4BE6 - chains A and B; structure by X-ray diffraction, 2.05 A resolution.

== Chain A (and B) ==
Name: RBMA
Source organism: Vibrio cholerae MJ-1236
Notes: chain B of this document is another copy of the same molecule, construct and numbering; everything in this record applies to it too
UniProt: C3NSJ9 (C3NSJ9_VIBCJ); residue numbers follow UniProt; this construct covers 31-271
Sequence (262 residues; each row starts with the number of its first residue):
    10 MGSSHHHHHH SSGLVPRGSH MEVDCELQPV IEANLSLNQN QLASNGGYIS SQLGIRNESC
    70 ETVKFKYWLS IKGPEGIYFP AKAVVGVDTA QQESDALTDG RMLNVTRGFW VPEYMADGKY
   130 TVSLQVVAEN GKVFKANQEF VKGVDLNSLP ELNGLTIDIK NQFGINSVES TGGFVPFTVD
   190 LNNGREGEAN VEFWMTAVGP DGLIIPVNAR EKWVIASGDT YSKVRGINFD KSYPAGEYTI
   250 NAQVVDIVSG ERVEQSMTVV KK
Unresolved in the structure: 10-37, 99-107 (chain B: 10-37)
Construct notes: expression tag (10-30)

== Interface between chain A and chain B ==
Contacting residue pairs (121):
  K75(A) - D239(B)  salt bridge
  K75(A) - Y242(B)
  W77(A) - I213(B)  hydrogen bond (side chain-backbone)
  W77(A) - I214(B)  hydrophobic
  W77(A) - P215(B)
  W77(A) - Y242(B)
  S79(A) - I213(B)  hydrogen bond (side chain-backbone)
  S79(A) - P215(B)
  K81(A) - I213(B)
  E84(A) - E84(B)
  E84(A) - G85(B)
  E84(A) - R261(B)  hydrogen bond (backbone-side chain)
  E84(A) - E263(B)
  G85(A) - E84(B)
  G85(A) - G85(B)
  G85(A) - Q252(B)
  G85(A) - E263(B)
  I86(A) - R261(B)
  Y87(A) - W203(B)  hydrogen bond (backbone-side chain)
  Y87(A) - T205(B)
  Y87(A) - V207(B)  hydrophobic
  Y87(A) - I213(B)  hydrophobic
  Y87(A) - Q252(B)
  F88(A) - W203(B)
  F88(A) - R219(B)
  P89(A) - W203(B)
  P89(A) - T205(B)
  P89(A) - P215(B)  hydrophobic
  P89(A) - N217(B)
  P89(A) - R219(B)
  K91(A) - P215(B)
  V93(A) - I214(B)  hydrophobic
  V93(A) - P215(B)
  V93(A) - Y242(B)
  W119(A) - R219(B)  hydrogen bond (backbone-side chain)
  P121(A) - R219(B)
  Y123(A) - E201(B)  hydrogen bond
  Y123(A) - W203(B)
  Y123(A) - V254(B)  hydrophobic
  Y123(A) - G259(B)
  M124(A) - W203(B)  hydrophobic
  Q134(A) - G211(B)  hydrogen bond (side chain-backbone)
  Q134(A) - L212(B)
  Q134(A) - I213(B)  hydrogen bond (side chain-backbone)
  V136(A) - S241(B)
  A137(A) - S241(B)
  E138(A) - S241(B)
  G140(A) - S241(B)
  V142(A) - L212(B)  hydrophobic
  K144(A) - D210(B)  hydrogen bond (side chain-backbone)
  E201(A) - Y123(B)  hydrogen bond
  W203(A) - Y87(B)  hydrogen bond (side chain-backbone)
  W203(A) - F88(B)
  W203(A) - P89(B)
  W203(A) - Y123(B)
  W203(A) - M124(B)  hydrophobic
  T205(A) - Y87(B)
  T205(A) - F88(B)
  T205(A) - P89(B)
  V207(A) - Y87(B)  hydrophobic
  D210(A) - V142(B)
  D210(A) - K144(B)  hydrogen bond (backbone-side chain)
  D210(A) - E246(B)
  G211(A) - Q134(B)  hydrogen bond (backbone-side chain)
  G211(A) - K144(B)
  G211(A) - E246(B)  hydrogen bond (backbone-side chain)
  L212(A) - Q134(B)
  L212(A) - V142(B)  hydrophobic
  I213(A) - W77(B)  hydrogen bond (backbone-side chain)
  I213(A) - S79(B)  hydrogen bond (backbone-side chain)
  I213(A) - Y87(B)  hydrophobic
  I213(A) - Q134(B)  hydrogen bond (backbone-side chain)
  I214(A) - W77(B)  hydrophobic
  P215(A) - W77(B)
  P215(A) - S79(B)
  P215(A) - P89(B)  hydrophobic
  P215(A) - Q101(B)
  N217(A) - P89(B)
  N217(A) - D97(B)
  A218(A) - P89(B)  hydrophobic
  A218(A) - K91(B)
  A218(A) - V93(B)  hydrophobic
  A218(A) - D97(B)  hydrogen bond (backbone-side chain)
  R219(A) - F88(B)
  R219(A) - P89(B)
  R219(A) - K91(B)  hydrogen bond (backbone-backbone)
  R219(A) - A92(B)
  R219(A) - V93(B)  hydrogen bond (backbone-backbone)
  R219(A) - W119(B)  hydrogen bond (side chain-backbone)
  R219(A) - P121(B)
  E220(A) - V93(B)
  E220(A) - G95(B)
  E220(A) - V96(B)
  E220(A) - D97(B)  hydrogen bond (side chain-backbone)
  W222(A) - G95(B)
  W222(A) - V96(B)  hydrophobic
  Y230(A) - V96(B)
  K232(A) - V96(B)
  K232(A) - D97(B)  hydrogen bond (side chain-backbone)
  R234(A) - D97(B)  salt bridge
  R234(A) - T98(B)
  R234(A) - A99(B)  hydrogen bond (side chain-backbone)
  D239(A) - K75(B)
  S241(A) - V136(B)
  S241(A) - A137(B)
  S241(A) - E138(B)
  S241(A) - G140(B)
  Y242(A) - K75(B)
  Y242(A) - W77(B)
  Y242(A) - Q101(B)
  E246(A) - D210(B)
  E246(A) - G211(B)
  Q252(A) - G85(B)
  Q252(A) - I86(B)
  Q252(A) - Y87(B)
  V254(A) - Y123(B)  hydrophobic
  I256(A) - Y123(B)  hydrophobic
  G259(A) - Y123(B)
  R261(A) - E84(B)  hydrogen bond (side chain-backbone)
  R261(A) - I86(B)
  E263(A) - G85(B)
Interface residues without a listed pair, chain A (58 interface residues in all): L78, P83, A92, M204, V216, G245, N250
Interface residues without a listed pair, chain B (56 interface residues in all): K81, P83, F118, M204, A218, N250

== Overview ==
Chain A and chain B form an interface of 58 and 56 residues respectively; the contacts include 25 hydrogen
bonds and 2 salt bridges. Among the polar pairs are K75(A)-D239(B), R234(A)-D97(B) and W77(A)-I213(B).
Both chains are RBMA (Vibrio cholerae MJ-1236). Entry 4BE6 (V. cholera biofilm scaffolding protein RbmA) was
determined by X-ray diffraction, deposited together with 4BE5 and 4BEI.
